Entry 5S5F (X-ray diffraction, 2.24 A resolution); this record covers chains C and E of the 6 polymer chains in the assembly.

[Chain C]
Protein: Tubulin alpha-1B chain
From: Bos taurus
Reference sequence: P81947 (TBA1B_BOVIN); residues 1-451 here = UniProt positions 1-451
Amino-acid sequence (451 residues; numbered 1 to 451; the number before each row is that of its first residue):
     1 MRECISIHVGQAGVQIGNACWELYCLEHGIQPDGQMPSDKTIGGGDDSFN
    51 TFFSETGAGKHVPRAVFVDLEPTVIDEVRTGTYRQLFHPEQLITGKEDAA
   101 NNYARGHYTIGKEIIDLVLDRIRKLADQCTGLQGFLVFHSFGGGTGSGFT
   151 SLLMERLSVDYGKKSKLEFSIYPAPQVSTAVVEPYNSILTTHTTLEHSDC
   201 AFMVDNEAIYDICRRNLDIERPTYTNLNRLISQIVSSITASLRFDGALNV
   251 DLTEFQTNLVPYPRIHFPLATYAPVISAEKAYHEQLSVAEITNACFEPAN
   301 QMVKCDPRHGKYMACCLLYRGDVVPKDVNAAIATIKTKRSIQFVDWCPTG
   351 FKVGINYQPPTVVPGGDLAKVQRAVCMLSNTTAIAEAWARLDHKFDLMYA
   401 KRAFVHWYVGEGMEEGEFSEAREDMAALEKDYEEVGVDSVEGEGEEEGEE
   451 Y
Not modelled in the structure: 441-451
Ion coordination: Ca2+ site 1: D39, T41, G44, E55; Ca2+ site 2: E284 (shared with 1 residue of chain B)
Small-molecule neighbours:
  - GTP (guanosine-5'-triphosphate): G10, Q11, A12, Q15, I16, D69, D98, A99, A100, N101, S140, G142, G143, G144, T145, G146, I171, P173, V177, S178, T179, E183, N206, Y224, L227, N228, I231
  - UQM (N-[4-(2-amino-2-oxoethyl)phenyl]acetamide): K163, S165, D199, T253, Q256, T257

[Chain E]
Protein: Stathmin-4
From: Rattus norvegicus
Reference sequence: P63043 (STMN4_RAT); residues 5-145 here correspond to UniProt positions 49-189 (UniProt number = residue number + 44)
Amino-acid sequence (143 residues; numbered 3 to 145; the number before each row is that of its first residue):
     3 MADMEVIELNKCTSGQSFEVILKPPSFDGVPEFNASLPRRRDPSLEEIQK
    53 KLEAAEERRKYQEAELLKHLAEKREHEREVIQKAIEENNNFIKMAKEKLA
   103 QKMESNKENREAHLAAMLERLQEKDKHAEEVRKNKELKEEASR
Not modelled in the structure: 3-5, 29-43, 144-145
Differences from the reference sequence: initiating methionine (3); expression tag (4)
UniProt features mapped onto this chain:
  - modified residue: S46 (Phosphoserine)

[How chain C and chain E interact]
Contacting residue pairs - 33 pairs, chain C then chain E:
  H107(C) with K104(E); M105(E)
  Y108(C) with K104(E); M105(E), hydrophobic; N108(E)
  T109(C) with R112(E)
  K112(C) with M105(E)
  E155(C) with L101(E); K104(E), salt bridge
  R156(C) with L101(E)
  S158(C) with F93(E); I94(E)
  V159(C) with I94(E); A97(E), hydrophobic; K98(E)
  G162(C) with I94(E)
  K163(C) with N90(E); F93(E)
  T193(C) with K104(E)
  E196(C) with F93(E)
  H197(C) with F93(E); A97(E)
  V409(C) with H115(E), hydrogen bond (backbone-side chain)
  G410(C) with R112(E); H115(E)
  E411(C) with N108(E), hydrogen bond (backbone-side chain); R112(E), salt bridge
  G412(C) with N108(E), hydrogen bond (backbone-side chain); N111(E), hydrogen bond (backbone-side chain); R112(E)
  M413(C) with N108(E)
  E414(C) with S107(E), hydrogen bond; N111(E), hydrogen bond
Other interface residues (no listed pair), chain C (21 interface residues in all): L152, E417
Other interface residues (no listed pair), chain E (14 interface residues in all): K100

[Summary]
21 residues of chain C and 14 residues of chain E are in contact; the contacts include 6 hydrogen bonds and 2
salt bridges. Among the polar pairs are E155(C)-K104(E), E411(C)-R112(E) and V409(C)-H115(E). Ligands of chain
C: GTP and compound UQM.
Here chain C is Tubulin alpha-1B chain (Bos taurus) and chain E is Stathmin-4 (Rattus norvegicus). Entry 5S5F
(Tubulin-Z87615031-complex) was determined by X-ray diffraction, deposited together with 5S4L, 5S4M, 5S4N,
5S4O, 5S4P, 5S4Q and 52 further entries.
